8W8O - chains B and D of the 9 polymer chains in the assembly; structure by X-ray diffraction, 2.51 A resolution.

# Chain B
Name: DNA-directed RNA polymerase subunit alpha
From: Thermus thermophilus HB8
Notes: EC 2.7.7.6
Reference sequence: Q5SHR6 (RPOA_THET8); residues 1-315 here = UniProt positions 1-315
Chain sequence (315 residues; each row starts with the number of its first residue):
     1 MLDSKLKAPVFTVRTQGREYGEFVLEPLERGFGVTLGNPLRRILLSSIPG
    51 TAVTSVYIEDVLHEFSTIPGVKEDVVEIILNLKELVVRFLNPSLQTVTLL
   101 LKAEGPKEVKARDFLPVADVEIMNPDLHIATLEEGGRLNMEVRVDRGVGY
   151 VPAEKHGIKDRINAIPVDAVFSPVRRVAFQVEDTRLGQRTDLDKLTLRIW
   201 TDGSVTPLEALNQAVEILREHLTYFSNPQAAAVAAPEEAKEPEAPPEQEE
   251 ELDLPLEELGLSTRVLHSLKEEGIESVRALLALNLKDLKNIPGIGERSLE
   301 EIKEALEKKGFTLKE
Not modelled in the structure: 1-4, 229-315
Ion coordination: Mg2+: D183, D191, D193

# Chain D
Name: DNA-directed RNA polymerase subunit beta'
From: Thermus thermophilus HB8
Notes: EC 2.7.7.6
Reference sequence: Q8RQE8 (RPOC_THET8); residue numbers follow UniProt; this construct covers 1-1524
Chain sequence (1524 residues; row label = number of the first residue in the row):
     1 MKKEVRKVRIALASPEKIRSWSYGEVEKPETINYRTLKPERDGLFDERIF
    51 GPIKDYECACGKYKRQRFEGKVCERCGVEVTKSIVRRYRMGHIELATPAA
   101 HIWFVKDVPSKIGTLLDLSATELEQVLYFSKYIVLDPKGAILNGVPVEKR
   151 QLLTDEEYRELRYGKQETYPLPPGVDALVKDGEEVVKGQELAPGVVSRLD
   201 GVALYRFPRRVRVEYVKKERAGLRLPLAAWVEKEAYKPGEILAELPEPYL
   251 FRAEEEGVVELKELEEGAFLVLRREDEPVATYFLPVGMTPLVVHGEIVEK
   301 GQPLAEAKGLLRMPRQVRAAQVEAEEEGETVYLTLFLEWTEPKDYRVQPH
   351 MNVVVPEGARVEAGDKIVAAIDPEEEVIAEAEGVVHLHEPASILVVKARV
   401 YPFEDDVEVSTGDRVAPGDVLADGGKVKSDVYGRVEVDLVRNVVRVVESY
   451 DIDARMGAEAIQQLLKELDLEALEKELLEEMKHPSRARRAKARKRLEVVR
   501 AFLDSGNRPEWMILEAVPVLPPDLRPMVQVDGGRFATSDLNDLYRRLINR
   551 NNRLKKLLAQGAPEIIIRNEKRMLQEAVDALLDNGRRGAPVTNPGSDRPL
   601 RSLTDILSGKQGRFRQNLLGKRVDYSGRSVIVVGPQLKLHQCGLPKRMAL
   651 ELFKPFLLKKMEEKGIAPNVKAARRMLERQRDIKDEVWDALEEVIHGKVV
   701 LLNRAPTLHRLGIQAFQPVLVEGQSIQLHPLVCEAFNADFDGDQMAVHVP
   751 LSSFAQAEARIQMLSAHNLLSPASGEPLAKPSRDIILGLYYITQVRKEKK
   801 GAGLEFATPEEALAAHERGEVALNAPIKVAGRETSVGRLKYVFANPDEAL
   851 LAVAHGIVDLQDVVTVRYMGKRLETSPGRILFARIVAEAVEDEKVAWELI
   901 QLDVPQEKNSLKDLVYQAFLRLGMEKTARLLDALKYYGFTFSTTSGITIG
   951 IDDAVIPEEKKQYLEEADRKLLQIEQAYEMGFLTDRERYDQILQLWTETT
  1001 EKVTQAVFKNFEENYPFNPLYVMAQSGARGNPQQIRQLCGLRGLMQKPSG
  1051 ETFEVPVRSSFREGLTVLEYFISSHGARKGGADTALRTADSGYLTRKLVD
  1101 VTHEIVVREADCGTTNYISVPLFQPDEVTRSLRLRKRADIEAGLYGRVLA
  1151 REVEVLGVRLEEGRYLSMDDVHLLIKAAEAGEIQEVPVRSPLTCQTRYGV
  1201 CQKCYGYDLSMARPVSIGEAVGIVAAQSIGEPGTQLTMRTFHTGGVAGAA
  1251 DITQGLPRVIELFEARRPKAKAVISEIDGVVRIEETEEKLSVFVESEGFS
  1301 KEYKLPKEARLLVKDGDYVEAGQPLTRGAIDPHQLLEAKGPEAVERYLVE
  1351 EIQKVYRAQGVKLHDKHIEIVVRQMMKYVEVTDPGDSRLLEGQVLEKWDV
  1401 EALNERLIAEGKTPVAWKPLLMGVTKSALSTKSWLSAASFQNTTHVLTEA
  1451 AIAGKKDELIGLKENVILGRLIPAGTGSDFVRFTQVVDQKTLKAIEEARK
  1501 EAVEAKERPAARRGVKREQPGKQA
Not modelled in the structure: 1-2, 143-144, 1127, 1238-1253, 1503-1524
Ion coordination: Zn2+ site 1: C58, C60, C73, C76; Mg2+ site 1: D739, D741, D743 (shared with 1 residue of chain I); Mg2+ site 2 near K840 (its only coordinating residue here); Mg2+ site 3: W897, I900; Zn2+ site 2: C1112, C1194, C1201, C1204

# Chain B / chain D interface
Residue-residue contacts (39):
  L45(B) - L851(D)  hydrophobic
  L45(B) - H855(D)  hydrogen bond (backbone-side chain)
  H63(B) - E810(D)
  F65(B) - P809(D)  hydrophobic
  F65(B) - L839(D)
  D74(B) - R872(D)  salt bridge
  V76(B) - V842(D)  hydrophobic
  V76(B) - R872(D)
  E77(B) - R867(D)  salt bridge
  E77(B) - R872(D)  salt bridge
  L80(B) - V842(D)
  L80(B) - F843(D)
  L80(B) - A844(D)
  L80(B) - R867(D)
  N81(B) - R867(D)  hydrogen bond
  K83(B) - V842(D)  hydrogen bond (side chain-backbone)
  K83(B) - E848(D)  salt bridge
  E84(B) - A844(D)
  E84(B) - N845(D)  hydrogen bond
  E84(B) - R867(D)  salt bridge
  G149(B) - H855(D)
  Y150(B) - F843(D)
  Y150(B) - E848(D)  hydrogen bond
  Y150(B) - H855(D)
  P152(B) - I857(D)  hydrophobic
  E154(B) - K840(D)  salt bridge
  V170(B) - E848(D)
  S172(B) - L851(D)
  R175(B) - D847(D)
  R176(B) - R884(D)
  R176(B) - E888(D)  salt bridge
  R185(B) - D689(D)  salt bridge
  R185(B) - E692(D)  salt bridge
  G187(B) - D685(D)
  Q188(B) - K646(D)
  Q188(B) - D685(D)  hydrogen bond (backbone-side chain)
  Q188(B) - W688(D)
  Q188(B) - E722(D)  hydrogen bond
  T190(B) - E722(D)
Also at the interface, not in a pair above, chain B (28 interface residues in all): S46, K155, D168, V174, F179, Q180
Also at the interface, not in a pair above, chain D (27 interface residues in all): Y841, A852, A854, Y936

# Overview
28 residues of chain B and 27 residues of chain D are in contact, with 7 hydrogen bonds and 9 salt bridges.
Polar contacts include D74(B)-R872(D), E77(B)-R867(D) and E77(B)-R872(D). D183(B), D191(B) and D193(B) form
the Mg2+ site.
Chain B is DNA-directed RNA polymerase subunit alpha and chain D is DNA-directed RNA polymerase subunit beta',
both from Thermus thermophilus HB8; the structure, Thermus thermophilus initiation complex in the
half-translocated state, was determined by X-ray diffraction together with 8W8N and 8W8P from the same study.
